PDB entry 6NIY | electron microscopy, 3.34 A resolution | chains A and B of the 6 polymer chains in the assembly

== Chain A ==
Molecule: Guanine nucleotide-binding protein G(s) subunit alpha isoforms short
From: Homo sapiens
UniProt: P63092 (GNAS2_HUMAN); numbering as in UniProt (aligned over 1-394)
Sequence (394 residues; row label = number of the first residue in the row):
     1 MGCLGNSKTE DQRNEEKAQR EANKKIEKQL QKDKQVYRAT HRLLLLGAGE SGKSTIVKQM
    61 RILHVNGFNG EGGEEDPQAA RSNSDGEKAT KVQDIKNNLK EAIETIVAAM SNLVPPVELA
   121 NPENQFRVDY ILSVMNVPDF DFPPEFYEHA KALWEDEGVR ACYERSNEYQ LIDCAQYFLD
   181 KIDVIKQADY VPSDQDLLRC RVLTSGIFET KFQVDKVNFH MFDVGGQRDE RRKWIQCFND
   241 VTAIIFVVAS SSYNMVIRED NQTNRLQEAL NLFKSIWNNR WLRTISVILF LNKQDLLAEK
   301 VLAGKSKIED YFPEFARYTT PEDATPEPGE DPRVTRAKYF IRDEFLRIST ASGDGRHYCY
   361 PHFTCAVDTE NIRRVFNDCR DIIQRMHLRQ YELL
Not modelled in the structure: 1-9, 48-206, 251-263, 293-330, 353-355, 366-369

== Chain B ==
Molecule: Guanine nucleotide-binding protein G(I)/G(S)/G(T) subunit beta-1
From: Homo sapiens
UniProt: P62873 (GBB1_HUMAN); residue numbers follow UniProt; this construct covers 1-340
Sequence (340 residues; numbered 1 to 340; the number before each row is that of its first residue):
     1 MSELDQLRQE AEQLKNQIRD ARKACADATL SQITNNIDPV GRIQMRTRRT LRGHLAKIYA
    61 MHWGTDSRLL VSASQDGKLI IWDSYTTNKV HAIPLRSSWV MTCAYAPSGN YVACGGLDNI
   121 CSIYNLKTRE GNVRVSRELA GHTGYLSCCR FLDDNQIVTS SGDTTCALWD IETGQQTTTF
   181 TGHTGDVMSL SLAPDTRLFV SGACDASAKL WDVREGMCRQ TFTGHESDIN AICFFPNGNA
   241 FATGSDDATC RLFDLRADQE LMTYSHDNII CGITSVSFSK SGRLLLAGYD DFNCNVWDAL
   301 KADRAGVLAG HDNRVSCLGV TDDGMAVATG SWDSFLKIWN
Not modelled in the structure: 1-2, 128-131

== Chain A / chain B interface ==
Residue-residue contacts - 55 pairs, chain A then chain B:
  Gln19(A) - Arg68(B)
  Gln19(A) - Asp83(B)  hydrogen bond
  Gln19(A) - Thr86(B)  hydrogen bond
  Gln19(A) - Asn88(B)  hydrogen bond
  Asn23(A) - Asn88(B)  hydrogen bond
  Asn23(A) - Lys89(B)  hydrogen bond (side chain-backbone)
  Ile26(A) - Lys89(B)
  Ile26(A) - Ala92(B)  hydrophobic
  Glu27(A) - Lys89(B)  salt bridge
  Leu30(A) - Gly53(B)
  Leu30(A) - Lys78(B)
  Asp33(A) - Lys78(B)  salt bridge
  Lys34(A) - Leu55(B)
  Tyr37(A) - Leu55(B)  hydrophobic
  Tyr37(A) - Ala56(B)
  Tyr37(A) - Asp76(B)
  Ile207(A) - Leu117(B)
  Ile207(A) - Asp118(B)
  Ile207(A) - Asn119(B)
  Glu209(A) - Arg96(B)
  Glu209(A) - Ser97(B)
  Glu209(A) - Trp99(B)
  His220(A) - Ser98(B)
  His220(A) - Trp99(B)
  Phe222(A) - Trp99(B)  hydrophobic
  Phe222(A) - Leu117(B)
  Gly226(A) - Thr143(B)
  Gln227(A) - Leu117(B)  hydrogen bond (side chain-backbone)
  Gln227(A) - Gly144(B)  hydrogen bond (side chain-backbone)
  Gln227(A) - Tyr145(B)  hydrogen bond (side chain-backbone)
  Arg228(A) - Gly162(B)
  Arg228(A) - Asp163(B)
  Arg228(A) - Asp186(B)  salt bridge
  Glu230(A) - Gly185(B)
  Glu230(A) - Asp186(B)
  Arg232(A) - Cys204(B)
  Arg232(A) - Asp228(B)  salt bridge
  Lys233(A) - Tyr145(B)
  Lys233(A) - Asp186(B)  hydrogen bond (side chain-backbone)
  Lys233(A) - Met188(B)
  Lys233(A) - Cys204(B)  hydrogen bond
  Trp234(A) - Leu117(B)  hydrophobic
  Gln236(A) - Arg314(B)
  Gln236(A) - Trp332(B)
  Cys237(A) - Lys57(B)  hydrogen bond (backbone-side chain)
  Cys237(A) - Tyr59(B)  hydrogen bond
  Cys237(A) - Met101(B)  hydrophobic
  Phe238(A) - Trp99(B)
  Phe238(A) - Leu117(B)  hydrophobic
  Asn239(A) - Lys57(B)  hydrogen bond
  Asn239(A) - Trp332(B)
  Asp240(A) - Lys57(B)  salt bridge
  Arg280(A) - Asp290(B)  salt bridge
  Trp281(A) - Asp290(B)
  Trp281(A) - Arg314(B)
Also at the interface, not in a pair above, chain A (28 interface residues in all): Glu15, Ala22
Also at the interface, not in a pair above, chain B (38 interface residues in all): Gln75, Ile80, Thr164, Thr184

== In short ==
The interface between chain A and chain B involves 28 residues on one side and 38 on the other; the contacts
include 13 hydrogen bonds and 6 salt bridges. Among the polar pairs are Glu27(A)-Lys89(B), Asp33(A)-Lys78(B)
and Arg228(A)-Asp186(B).
Chain A is Guanine nucleotide-binding protein G(s) subunit alpha isoforms short and chain B is Guanine
nucleotide-binding protein G(I)/G(S)/G(T) subunit beta-1, both from Homo sapiens; the structure, A
high-resolution cryo-electron microscopy structure of a calcitonin receptor-heterotrimeric Gs protein complex,
was determined by electron microscopy.
